PDB entry 2BBJ | X-ray diffraction, 3.90 A resolution | chains A and B of the 5 polymer chains in the assembly

[Chain A (and B)]
Protein: divalent cation transport-related protein
Organism: Thermotoga maritima
Notes: chain B of this document is another copy of the same molecule, construct and numbering; everything in this record applies to it too
Reference sequence: Q9WZ31 (Q9WZ31_THEMA); numbering as in UniProt (aligned over 1-351)
Chain sequence (354 residues; each row starts with the number of its first residue; numbers below 1 keep their minus sign (Gly-2 is residue -2)):
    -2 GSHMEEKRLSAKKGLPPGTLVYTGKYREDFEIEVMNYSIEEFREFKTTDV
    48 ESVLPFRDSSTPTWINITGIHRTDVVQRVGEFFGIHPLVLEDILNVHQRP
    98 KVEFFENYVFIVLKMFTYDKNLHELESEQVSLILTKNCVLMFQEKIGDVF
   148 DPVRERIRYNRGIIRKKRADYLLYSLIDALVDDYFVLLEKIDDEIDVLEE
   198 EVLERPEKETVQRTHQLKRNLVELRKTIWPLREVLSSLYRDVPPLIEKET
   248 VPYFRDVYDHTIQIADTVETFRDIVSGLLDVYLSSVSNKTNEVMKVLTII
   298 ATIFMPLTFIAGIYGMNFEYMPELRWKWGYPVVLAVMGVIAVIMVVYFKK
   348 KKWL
Disordered / not traced: -2 to 8, 316-322, 350-351
Differences from the reference sequence: cloning artifact (-2 to 0)
UniProt features mapped onto this chain:
  - motif: Gly312 to Asn314 (Probable selectivity filter)
  - site: Asn288 (Essential for ion permeation), Leu294 (Important for closing the ion permeation pathway in the closed state), Thr295 (Threonine that confers selectivity for Co(2+) transport)
  - mutagenesis: Asp89 (D89F/K: Decreases ion transport), Asp253 (D253K: Increases protein stability. Decreases ion transport), Leu280 (L280A: Decreases ion transport), Asn288 (N288L: Abolishes Co(2+) uptake), Met291 (M291A: No effect on ion transport), Leu294 (L294A/V: Increases ion transport by suppression of an obstruction in the transmembrane ion permeation pathway), Thr295 (T295L: Strongly reduces Co(2+) uptake. Abolishes Co(2+) uptake; when associated with L-299; T295M: Strongly reduces Co(2+) uptake ...), Thr299 (T299L: Reduces Co(2+) uptake. Abolishes Co(2+) uptake; when associated with L-295; T299M: No effect on Co(2+) uptake; T299S: Abolishes Co(2+) uptake), Pro303 (P303A/G/I: Increases ion transport by suppression of a kink in the transmembrane ion permeation pathway), Thr305 (T305L: Abolishes Co(2+) uptake), Ile310 (I310A: Increases ion transport), Tyr311 (Y311A: Abolishes pentamerization. Abolishes ion transport; Y311F: No effect on pentamerization. No effect on ion transport), 7 further mutagenesis entries in UniProt
From the paper describing this entry:
  - self-association interface (contacts with another copy of this molecule); pairs are residue here / residue on that copy: Phe315-Tyr311 (pi stacking)

[Chain A / chain B interface]
Contacting residue pairs - 85 pairs, chain A then chain B:
  Arg153(A) with Leu12(B), hydrogen bond (side chain-backbone); Pro13(B); Pro14(B)
  Asp179(A) with Gly11(B)
  Phe182(A) with Lys10(B)
  Glu186(A) with Lys9(B); Lys10(B)
  Asp193(A) with Arg216(B), salt bridge
  Glu196(A) with His212(B), salt bridge; Arg216(B), salt bridge
  Leu200(A) with Gln209(B)
  Glu201(A) with Gln209(B), hydrogen bond
  Lys245(A) with Glu103(B), salt bridge
  Pro249(A) with Leu85(B)
  Arg252(A) with Val99(B); Glu100(B), salt bridge
  Asp253(A) with Leu85(B); Glu88(B); Asp89(B)
  Asp256(A) with Lys98(B); Glu100(B)
  His257(A) with Gln95(B), hydrogen bond
  Gln260(A) with His94(B), hydrogen bond (side chain-backbone); Gln95(B); Arg96(B), hydrogen bond
  Asp263(A) with Arg96(B), salt bridge; Lys223(B); Trp226(B)
  Thr264(A) with Arg96(B)
  Glu266(A) with Lys223(B)
  Thr267(A) with Val219(B); Lys223(B)
  Asp270(A) with Val219(B); Arg269(B), salt bridge
  Ile271(A) with His212(B)
  Gly274(A) with Leu276(B)
  Leu275(A) with His212(B)
  Asp277(A) with Leu276(B); Asp277(B)
  Val278(A) with Val208(B), hydrophobic; His212(B); Leu276(B), hydrophobic
  Ser281(A) with Val208(B); Tyr279(B); Leu280(B)
  Ser284(A) with Val283(B)
  Asn285(A) with Pro203(B), hydrogen bond (side chain-backbone); Glu204(B); Tyr279(B), hydrogen bond; Val283(B)
  Asn288(A) with Val283(B), hydrogen bond (side chain-backbone); Lys286(B); Thr287(B), hydrogen bond
  Glu289(A) with Glu204(B); Lys205(B), salt bridge
  Met291(A) with Val290(B); Met291(B), hydrophobic; Leu294(B), hydrophobic
  Leu294(A) with Leu294(B)
  Thr295(A) with Val290(B); Val293(B); Leu294(B)
  Ala298(A) with Leu294(B), hydrophobic; Ile297(B)
  Thr299(A) with Val293(B); Ile297(B)
  Met302(A) with Phe301(B); Met302(B), hydrophobic; Thr305(B)
  Pro303(A) with Phe301(B), hydrophobic
  Thr305(A) with Thr305(B)
  Phe306(A) with Leu304(B), hydrophobic; Thr305(B)
  Gly309(A) with Ala308(B)
  Ile310(A) with Ala308(B), hydrophobic
  Gly312(A) with Gly312(B)
  Met313(A) with Tyr311(B); Tyr327(B), hydrophobic
  Asn314(A) with Tyr311(B); Asn314(B), hydrogen bond
  Phe315(A) with Tyr311(B), hydrophobic; Gly326(B)
  Phe345(A) with Val293(B), hydrophobic
  Lys348(A) with Glu289(B), hydrogen bond (side chain-backbone); Val290(B)
Other interface residues (no listed pair), chain A (57 interface residues in all): Pro149, Gly159, Tyr168, Asp175, Tyr250, Ile259, Leu280, Lys286, Lys292, Lys349
Other interface residues (no listed pair), chain B (56 interface residues in all): Asn92, Phe102, Arg202, Lys215, Met313, Met334
From the paper, about this interface:
  - specific contacts: Phe315(A)-Tyr311(B) (pi stacking)

[Overview]
Chain A and chain B form an interface of 57 and 56 residues respectively; the contacts include 11 hydrogen
bonds and 8 salt bridges. Among the polar pairs are Asp193(A)-Arg216(B), Glu196(A)-His212(B) and
Glu196(A)-Arg216(B). The paper describes pi stacking between Phe315(A) and Tyr311(B). From the paper: a
self-association interface involving Phe315(A).
Both chains are divalent cation transport-related protein (Thermotoga maritima). Entry 2BBJ (Crystal structure
of the CorA Mg2+ transporter) was determined by X-ray diffraction, deposited together with 2BBH.
